Entry 1F80 (X-ray diffraction, 2.30 A resolution); this record covers chains A and C of the 6 polymer chains in the assembly.

# Chain A (and C)
Protein: Holo-(acyl carrier protein) synthase
From: Bacillus subtilis
Notes: EC 2.7.8.7; chain C of this document is another copy of the same molecule, construct and numbering; everything in this record applies to it too
Reference sequence: P96618 (ACPS_BACSU); aligned to UniProt positions 3-122 over residues 2-121 (the alignment contains insertions or deletions, so no single offset holds)
Sequence (120 residues; numbered 2 to 121; the number before each row is that of its first residue):
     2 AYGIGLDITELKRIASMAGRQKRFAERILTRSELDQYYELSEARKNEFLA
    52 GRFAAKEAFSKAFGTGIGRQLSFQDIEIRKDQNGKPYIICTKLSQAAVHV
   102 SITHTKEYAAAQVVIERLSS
Disordered / not traced: 120-121 (chain C: 2, 119-121)
Construct notes: engineered mutation Ala2 (Ile in P96618)
Bound ions: Na+: Thr104 (shared with Asp8(C), Ile9(C) of chain C)
What the authors report for this chain:
  - conformationally variable residues (loop rearrangement): Phe64 to Glu78
  - catalytic residues: Lys62, His105 (proposed by the authors, not directly observed)
  - mutagenesis - Q113E: decreased catalytic activity
  - mutagenesis - I5R, Q113R: abolished catalytic activity
  - mutagenesis - I5R: decreased expression

# Interface between chain A and chain C
Contacting residue pairs (29; chain A residue first):
  Asn84(A) with Gly65(C); Gln71(C)
  Lys86(A) with Lys62(C); Gly65(C)
  His100(A) with Tyr3(C); Ile5(C)
  Ser102(A) with Ile5(C); Gly6(C); Leu7(C), hydrogen bond (side chain-backbone); Lys62(C)
  Ile103(A) with Lys62(C), hydrogen bond (backbone-side chain)
  Thr104(A) with Leu7(C); Asp8(C), hydrogen bond; Ile9(C); Lys62(C)
  Thr106(A) with Ile9(C); Glu11(C); Tyr109(C)
  Lys107(A) with Glu11(C), salt bridge; Arg14(C)
  Glu108(A) with Tyr109(C)
  Tyr109(A) with Tyr109(C)
  Ala111(A) with Ile9(C), hydrophobic
  Gln113(A) with Ile5(C); Gly6(C), hydrogen bond (side chain-backbone); Leu7(C); Gln113(C)
  Val115(A) with Ile5(C), hydrophobic
  Glu117(A) with Tyr3(C), hydrogen bond
Other interface residues (no listed pair), chain A (19 interface residues in all): Leu7, Val101, His105, Ala112, Val114
Other interface residues (no listed pair), chain C (15 interface residues in all): Gly4, Thr66

# Summary
Chain A and chain C form an interface of 19 and 15 residues respectively; the contacts include 5 hydrogen
bonds and 1 salt bridge. Polar contacts include Lys107(A)-Glu11(C), Ser102(A)-Leu7(C) and Ile103(A)-Lys62(C).
From the paper: catalytic residues Lys62(A) and His105(A); I5R and Q113R of chain A abolish catalytic
activity.
Chain A and chain C are both Holo-(acyl carrier protein) synthase (Bacillus subtilis); the structure,
Holo-(acyl carrier protein) synthase in complex with holo-(acyl carrier protein), was determined by X-ray
diffraction (same publication as 1F7L and 1F7T).
